Entry 4W9I (X-ray diffraction, 2.40 A resolution); this record covers chains B and C of the 3 polymer chains in the assembly.

Chain B:
Molecule: Transcription elongation factor B polypeptide 1
From: Homo sapiens
UniProtKB: Q15369 (ELOC_HUMAN); numbering as in UniProt (aligned over 17-112)
Sequence (97 residues; row label = number of the first residue in the row):
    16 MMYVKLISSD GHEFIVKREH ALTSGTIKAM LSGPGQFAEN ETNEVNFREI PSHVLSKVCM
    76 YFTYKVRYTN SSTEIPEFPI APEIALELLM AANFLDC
Disordered / not traced: 16, 48-57
Sequence notes: initiating methionine (16)

Chain C:
Molecule: Von Hippel-Lindau disease tumor suppressor
From: Homo sapiens
UniProtKB: P40337 (VHL_HUMAN); residues 54-213 here = UniProt positions 54-213
Sequence (162 residues; each row starts with the number of its first residue):
    52 GSMEAGRPRP VLRSVNSREP SQVIFCNRSP RVVLPVWLNF DGEPQPYPTL PPGTGRRIHS
   112 YRGHLWLFRD AGTHDGLLVN QTELFVPSLN VDGQPIFANI TLPVYTLKER CLQVVRSLVK
   172 PENYRRLDIV RSLYEDLEDH PNVQKDLERL TQERIAHQRM GD
Disordered / not traced: 52-61, 203-213
Sequence notes: expression tag (52-53)
Modified / non-standard residues: Cys77 (S-(dimethylarsenic)cysteine; CAS)
UniProt features mapped onto this chain:
  - region: Thr157 to Val166 (Interaction with Elongin BC complex)
  - natural variant: Leu63 (L63P: In PCC), Arg64 (R64P: In PCC), Ser65 (S65A: In PCC; S65L: In VHLD; S65W: In VHLD), Val66 to Gln73 (deletion: In VHLD), Ser68 (S68W: In PCC and VHLD), Glu70 (E70K: In VHLD), Val74 (V74G: In VHLD), Ile75 (deletion: In VHLD), Phe76 (F76I: In VHLD; F76L: In VHLD; F76S: In VHLD; deletion: In VHLD), Asn78 (N78H: In VHLD; N78S: In VHLD; N78T: In VHLD), Arg79 (R79P: In VHLD), Ser80 (S80I: In VHLD; S80N: In PCC and VHLD; S80R: In VHLD), 64 further natural variant entries in UniProt
  - mutagenesis: Tyr98 (Y98N: No interaction with HIF1A. No HIF1A degradation)
Ligand contacts: 3JS ((4R)-1-acetyl-4-hydroxy-L-prolyl-(4R)-4-hydroxy-N-[4-(4-methyl-1,3-thiazol-5-yl)benzyl]-L-prolinamide): Phe76, Pro86, Trp88, Phe91, Tyr98, Pro99, Leu101, Arg107, Ile109, His110, Ser111, Tyr112, His115, Trp117
What the authors report for this chain:
  - binding site for 3JS: Gln96

Chain B / chain C interface:
Pairs across the interface (33):
  Tyr76(B) - Tyr156(C)  hydrogen bond (side chain-backbone)
  Tyr76(B) - Thr157(C)
  Tyr76(B) - Leu158(C)  hydrogen bond (side chain-backbone)
  Tyr83(B) - Val155(C)
  Ser86(B) - Gln132(C)
  Ser87(B) - Gln132(C)
  Glu89(B) - Arg79(C)
  Ile90(B) - Leu153(C)
  Ile90(B) - Val155(C)  hydrophobic
  Glu92(B) - Pro81(C)
  Glu92(B) - Arg82(C)  salt bridge
  Glu92(B) - Leu153(C)
  Glu92(B) - Arg161(C)  salt bridge
  Phe93(B) - Leu158(C)  hydrophobic
  Phe93(B) - Arg161(C)  hydrogen bond (backbone-side chain)
  Ile95(B) - Arg161(C)
  Ile95(B) - Val165(C)
  Pro97(B) - Leu169(C)  hydrophobic
  Ala100(B) - Val165(C)  hydrophobic
  Leu101(B) - Leu178(C)  hydrophobic
  Leu103(B) - Leu158(C)  hydrophobic
  Leu103(B) - Cys162(C)  hydrophobic
  Leu104(B) - Lys159(C)
  Leu104(B) - Cys162(C)  hydrogen bond (backbone-side chain)
  Leu104(B) - Leu163(C)  hydrophobic
  Leu104(B) - Leu184(C)  hydrophobic
  Ala107(B) - Leu158(C)  hydrophobic
  Ala107(B) - Lys159(C)
  Asn108(B) - Lys159(C)  hydrogen bond
  Asn108(B) - Leu184(C)
  Cys112(B) - Thr157(C)
  Cys112(B) - Leu158(C)  hydrogen bond (backbone-backbone)
  Cys112(B) - Lys159(C)  hydrogen bond (backbone-backbone)
Other interface residues (no listed pair), chain B (23 interface residues in all): Val73, Tyr79, Lys80, Thr84, Pro91, Met105
Other interface residues (no listed pair), chain C (24 interface residues in all): Ser80, Pro154, Val166, Asp179, Ile180, Val181, Asp187

Overview:
23 residues of chain B and 24 residues of chain C are in contact, with 7 hydrogen bonds and 2 salt bridges.
Polar pairs include Glu92(B)-Arg82(C), Glu92(B)-Arg161(C) and Tyr76(B)-Tyr156(C). Bound to chain C: compound
3JS. Curated annotation (UniProt) lists one mutagenesis site on chain C. The paper reports a binding site for
3JS at Gln96(C).
Here chain B is Transcription elongation factor B polypeptide 1 and chain C is Von Hippel-Lindau disease tumor
suppressor, both from Homo sapiens. Entry 4W9I (pVHL:EloB:EloC in complex with
(2S,4R)-1-((2S,4R)-1-acetyl-4-hydroxypyrrolidine-2-carbonyl)-4-hydroxy-N-(4-(4-methylthiazol-5-yl)benzyl)pyrrolidine-2-carboxamide
(ligand 10)) was determined by X-ray diffraction (same publication as 4W9C, 4W9D, 4W9E, 4W9F, 4W9G, 4W9H and 3
further entries).
